Entry 8DR4 (electron microscopy, 2.45 A resolution); this record covers chains C and D of the 12 polymer chains in the assembly.

[Chain C]
Protein: Replication factor C subunit 3
Source organism: Saccharomyces cerevisiae
UniProtKB: P38629 (RFC3_YEAST); residues 1-340 here = UniProt positions 1-340
Sequence (340 residues; numbered 1 to 340; the number before each row is that of its first residue):
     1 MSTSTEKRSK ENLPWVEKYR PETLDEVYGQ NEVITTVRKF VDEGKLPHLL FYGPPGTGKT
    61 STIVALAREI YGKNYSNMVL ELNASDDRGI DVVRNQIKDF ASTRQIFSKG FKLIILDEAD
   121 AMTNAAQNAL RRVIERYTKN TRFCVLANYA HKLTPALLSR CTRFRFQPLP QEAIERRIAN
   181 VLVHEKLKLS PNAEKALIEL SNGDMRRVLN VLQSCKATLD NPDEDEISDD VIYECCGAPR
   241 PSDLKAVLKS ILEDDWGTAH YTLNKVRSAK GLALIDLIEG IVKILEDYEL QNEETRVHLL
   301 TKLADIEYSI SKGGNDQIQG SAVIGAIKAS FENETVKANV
Not modelled in the structure: 1-5, 336-340
Metal / ion sites: Mg2+: Thr60 (together with ATP-gamma-S)
Small-molecule neighbours:
  - ATP-gamma-S (AGS; phosphothiophosphoric acid-adenylate ester), molecule 1: Val16, Tyr19, Arg20, Pro21, Glu26, Val27, Tyr28, Pro54, Pro55, Gly56, Thr57, Gly58, Lys59, Thr60, Ser61, Glu118, Asn148, Leu169, Arg177, Met205, Arg206, Leu209
  - ATP-gamma-S (AGS), molecule 2: Arg131, Glu135, Ala156, Arg160

[Chain D]
Protein: Replication factor C subunit 2
Source organism: Saccharomyces cerevisiae
UniProtKB: P40348 (RFC2_YEAST); numbering as in UniProt (aligned over 1-353)
Sequence (353 residues; row label = number of the first residue in the row):
     1 MFEGFGPNKK RKISKLAAEQ SLAQQPWVEK YRPKNLDEVT AQDHAVTVLK KTLKSANLPH
    61 MLFYGPPGTG KTSTILALTK ELYGPDLMKS RILELNASDE RGISIVREKV KNFARLTVSK
   121 PSKHDLENYP CPPYKIIILD EADSMTADAQ SALRRTMETY SGVTRFCLIC NYVTRIIDPL
   181 ASRCSKFRFK ALDASNAIDR LRFISEQENV KCDDGVLERI LDISAGDLRR GITLLQSASK
   241 GAQYLGDGKN ITSTQVEELA GVVPHDILIE IVEKVKSGDF DEIKKYVNTF MKSGWSAASV
   301 VNQLHEYYIT NDNFDTNFKN QISWLLFTTD SRLNNGTNEH IQLLNLLVKI SQL
Not modelled in the structure: 1-21
Metal / ion sites: Mg2+: Thr72 (together with ATP-gamma-S)
Small-molecule neighbours:
  - ATP-gamma-S (AGS; phosphothiophosphoric acid-adenylate ester), molecule 1: Val28, Tyr31, Arg32, Pro33, Glu38, Val39, Thr40, Gln42, Pro66, Pro67, Gly68, Thr69, Gly70, Lys71, Thr72, Ser73, Asn171, Leu192, Arg200, Leu228, Arg229, Ile232
  - ATP-gamma-S (AGS), molecule 2: Arg154, Glu158, Pro179, Arg183

[Chain C / chain D interface]
Contacting residue pairs (93; chain C residue first):
  Glu6(C) - Gly162(D)
  Glu6(C) - Val163(D)
  Lys7(C) - Val118(D)
  Lys7(C) - Pro133(D)
  Lys7(C) - Gly162(D)
  Lys7(C) - Val163(D)
  Arg8(C) - Pro133(D)
  Glu11(C) - Asn57(D)
  Asn12(C) - Ala56(D)  hydrogen bond (side chain-backbone)
  Asn12(C) - Asn57(D)
  Asn12(C) - Pro133(D)
  Asn12(C) - Arg165(D)  hydrogen bond (backbone-side chain)
  Leu13(C) - Asn57(D)
  Leu13(C) - Ser161(D)
  Leu13(C) - Gly162(D)
  Leu13(C) - Arg165(D)
  Pro14(C) - Pro59(D)  hydrophobic
  Pro14(C) - Arg165(D)
  Trp15(C) - Asn57(D)
  Glu17(C) - Glu158(D)
  Glu17(C) - Ser161(D)
  Arg20(C) - Glu158(D)  salt bridge
  Thr60(C) - Arg155(D)
  Asn83(C) - Arg155(D)
  Ala84(C) - Arg107(D)
  Ala84(C) - Ser151(D)
  Ala84(C) - Ala152(D)
  Ser85(C) - Arg107(D)
  Ser85(C) - Lys111(D)  hydrogen bond
  Ser85(C) - Ala152(D)
  Ser85(C) - Thr156(D)
  Asp86(C) - Lys111(D)  salt bridge
  Asp87(C) - Arg107(D)  salt bridge
  Asp117(C) - Arg155(D)
  Glu118(C) - Arg154(D)  salt bridge
  Glu118(C) - Arg155(D)
  Glu118(C) - Arg183(D)  salt bridge
  Asn148(C) - Arg154(D)
  Asp204(C) - Ser182(D)  hydrogen bond
  Arg206(C) - Glu158(D)  salt bridge
  Arg206(C) - Ser182(D)  hydrogen bond
  Arg206(C) - Arg183(D)
  Arg207(C) - Lys186(D)
  Asn210(C) - Ser182(D)
  Asn210(C) - Cys184(D)
  Asn210(C) - Ser185(D)
  Gln213(C) - Asn57(D)  hydrogen bond (side chain-backbone)
  Gln213(C) - Pro59(D)
  Ser214(C) - Val48(D)
  Ser214(C) - Ser185(D)
  Ala217(C) - Val48(D)  hydrophobic
  Ala217(C) - Lys51(D)  hydrogen bond (backbone-side chain)
  Thr218(C) - Val48(D)
  Glu234(C) - Asp43(D)
  Glu234(C) - His44(D)
  Cys235(C) - His44(D)
  Gly237(C) - Arg188(D)  hydrogen bond (backbone-side chain)
  Trp256(C) - Ile309(D)  hydrophobic
  Trp256(C) - Thr316(D)
  Trp256(C) - Lys319(D)
  Trp256(C) - Asn320(D)  hydrogen bond
  Lys270(C) - Lys190(D)  hydrogen bond (backbone-side chain)
  Gly271(C) - Arg188(D)  hydrogen bond (backbone-side chain)
  Gly271(C) - Lys190(D)
  Leu272(C) - Arg188(D)
  Ala273(C) - Arg188(D)
  Lys302(C) - Trp324(D)
  Asp305(C) - Phe327(D)
  Ile306(C) - Phe327(D)  hydrophobic
  Ser309(C) - Phe327(D)
  Ser309(C) - Ser331(D)  hydrogen bond
  Ser311(C) - Tyr172(D)
  Ser311(C) - Thr174(D)
  Lys312(C) - Tyr172(D)
  Lys312(C) - Asn334(D)  hydrogen bond (backbone-side chain)
  Lys312(C) - Asn335(D)
  Gly313(C) - Tyr172(D)
  Gly314(C) - Asp330(D)
  Asn315(C) - Asn302(D)  hydrogen bond
  Asn315(C) - Asp330(D)  hydrogen bond (backbone-side chain)
  Gln317(C) - His305(D)
  Ile318(C) - Val301(D)  hydrophobic
  Ile318(C) - His305(D)
  Ile318(C) - Leu326(D)
  Ile318(C) - Phe327(D)  hydrophobic
  Ser321(C) - His305(D)  hydrogen bond
  Ser321(C) - Ile309(D)
  Ser321(C) - Ser323(D)
  Ala322(C) - Phe327(D)  hydrophobic
  Gly325(C) - Asn320(D)
  Gly325(C) - Ser323(D)
  Lys328(C) - Asn320(D)
  Ala329(C) - Asn320(D)
Also at the interface, not in a pair above, chain C (60 interface residues in all): Pro55, Glu81, Tyr149, Leu219, Gly257, His260, Asp276, Gln319, Glu332
Also at the interface, not in a pair above, chain D (52 interface residues in all): Leu58, Thr117, Tyr134, Asp178, Pro179, Phe187, Thr310

[Summary]
60 residues of chain C face 52 of chain D across their interface, with 16 hydrogen bonds and 6 salt bridges.
Polar pairs include Arg20(C)-Glu158(D), Asp86(C)-Lys111(D) and Asp87(C)-Arg107(D). One ATP-gamma-S molecule is
bound between chain C and chain D. Chain C binds ATP-gamma-S.
Chain C is Replication factor C subunit 3 and chain D is Replication factor C subunit 2, both from
Saccharomyces cerevisiae; the structure, Open state of RFC:PCNA bound to a 3' ss/dsDNA junction (DNA2) without
NTD, was determined by electron microscopy together with 8DQW, 8DQX, 8DQZ, 8DR0, 8DR1, 8DR3 and 3 further
entries from the same study.
